PDB entry 3A5Z | X-ray diffraction, 2.50 A resolution | chains A and D of the 4 polymer chains in the assembly

# Chain A
Molecule: Putative lysyl-tRNA synthetase
Organism: Escherichia coli
Notes: EC 6.1.1.6
UniProtKB: C3SGA2 (C3SGA2_ECOLX); residues 1-325 here correspond to UniProt positions 11-335 (UniProt number = residue number + 10)
Amino-acid sequence (328 residues; numbered -2 to 325; the number before each row is that of its first residue; numbers below 1 keep their minus sign (Gly-2 is residue -2)):
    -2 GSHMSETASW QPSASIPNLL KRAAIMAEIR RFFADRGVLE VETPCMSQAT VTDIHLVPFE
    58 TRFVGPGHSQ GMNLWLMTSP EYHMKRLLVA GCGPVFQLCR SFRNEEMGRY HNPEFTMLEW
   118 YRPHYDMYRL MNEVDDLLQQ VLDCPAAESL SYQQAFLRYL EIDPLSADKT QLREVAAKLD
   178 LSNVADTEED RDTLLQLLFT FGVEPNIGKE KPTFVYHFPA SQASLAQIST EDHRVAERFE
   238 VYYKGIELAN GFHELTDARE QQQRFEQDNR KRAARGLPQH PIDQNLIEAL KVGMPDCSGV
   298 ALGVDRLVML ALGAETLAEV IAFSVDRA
Not modelled in the structure: -2 to 2
Sequence notes: expression tag (-2 to 0)
Residues lining bound ligands: KAA (5'-O-[(L-lysylamino)sulfonyl]adenosine): Ser76, Glu78, Lys82, Arg100, Glu103, Tyr107, His108, Asn109, Phe112, Met114, Glu116, Tyr118, Glu237, Glu244, Leu245, Ala246, Asn247, Gly248, Phe249, Glu251, Gly296, Val297, Ala298, Leu299, Gly300, Asp302, Arg303, Leu314

# Chain D
Molecule: Elongation factor P
Organism: Escherichia coli
UniProtKB: C3SGD7 (C3SGD7_ECOLX); numbering as in UniProt (aligned over 1-188)
Amino-acid sequence (191 residues; each row starts with the number of its first residue; numbers below 1 keep their minus sign (Gly-2 is residue -2)):
    -2 GSHMATYYSN DFRAGLKIML DGEPYAVEAS EFVKPGKGQA FARVKLRRLL TGTRVEKTFK
    58 STDSAEGADV VDMNLTYLYN DGEFWHFMNN ETFEQLSADA KAIGDNAKWL LDQAECIVTL
   118 WNGQPISVTP PNFVELEIVD TDPGLKGDTA GTGGKPATLS TGAVVKVPLF VQIGEVIKVD
   178 TRSGEYVSRV K
Not modelled in the structure: -2 to 2, 141-150, 188
Sequence notes: expression tag (-2 to 0)

# How chain A and chain D interact
Residue-residue contacts (6; chain A residue first):
  Pro63(A) - Asn7(D)
  Pro63(A) - Phe29(D)  hydrophobic
  Gly64(A) - Tyr5(D)
  Gly64(A) - Ser58(D)
  Ser66(A) - Asp8(D)
  Gln67(A) - Asp8(D)
Also at the interface, not in a pair above, chain A (5 interface residues in all): His65
Also at the interface, not in a pair above, chain D (6 interface residues in all): Thr59

# In short
Chain A and chain D form an interface of 5 and 6 residues respectively. Ligands of chain A: compound KAA.
Here chain A is Putative lysyl-tRNA synthetase and chain D is Elongation factor P, both from Escherichia coli.
Entry 3A5Z (Crystal structure of Escherichia coli GenX in complex with elongation factor P) was determined by
X-ray diffraction.
